7W5Y - chains 1 and K of the 9 polymer chains in the assembly; structure by electron microscopy, 4.20 A resolution (low resolution: residue-level contacts below are approximate; hydrogen-bond / salt-bridge calls are withheld).

# Chain 1
Molecule: fpr promoter DNA forward strand
Sequence (86 nucleotides; row label = number of the first residue in the row):
     2 ATTGATTTGATCGATTGAGCCTTCCAGTCCTTCGGGACTGGAATTTTTTT
    52 GTTCGGAGAACTATAATGGGAGCTGTCACGGATGCA
Unresolved in the structure: 2-4

# Chain K
Molecule: Regulatory protein SoxS
From: Escherichia coli K-12
Reference sequence: P0A9E2 (SOXS_ECOLI); numbering as in UniProt (aligned over 1-107)
Chain sequence (107 residues; row label = number of the first residue in the row):
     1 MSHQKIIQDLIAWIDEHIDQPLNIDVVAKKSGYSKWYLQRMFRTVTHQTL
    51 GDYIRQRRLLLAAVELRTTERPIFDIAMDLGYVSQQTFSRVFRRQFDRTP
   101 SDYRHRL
Swiss-Prot annotation at these positions:
  - DNA-binding region (H-T-H motif): Asp-25 to Thr-46, Ile-73 to Phe-96

# Interface between chain 1 and chain K
Contacting residue pairs - 28 pairs, chain 1 then chain K:
  DG5(1) with Ile-73(K); Phe-74(K); Gln-85(K); Ser-101(K)
  DA6(1) with Gln-85(K); Ser-89(K); Thr-99(K); Pro-100(K); Ser-101(K)
  DT7(1) with Gln-85(K); Gln-86(K); Ser-89(K); Arg-93(K)
  DT9(1) with Arg-90(K)
  DA15(1) with Ile-24(K); Lys-35(K); Gln-39(K)
  DT16(1) with Gln-39(K); Thr-49(K); Gly-51(K)
  DT17(1) with Trp-36(K); Gln-39(K); Arg-43(K); Gln-48(K)
  DG18(1) with Trp-36(K); Arg-40(K)
  DA19(1) with Trp-36(K)
  DG20(1) with Arg-40(K)
Other interface residues (no listed pair), chain 1 (11 interface residues in all): DT8
Other interface residues (no listed pair), chain K (21 interface residues in all): Asp-25, Pro-72

# In short
The interface between chain 1 and chain K involves 11 residues on one side and 21 on the other.
Here chain 1 is fpr promoter DNA forward strand and chain K is Regulatory protein SoxS (Escherichia coli
K-12). Entry 7W5Y (Cryo-EM structure of SoxS-dependent transcription activation complex with fpr promoter DNA)
was determined by electron microscopy together with 7W5W and 7W5X from the same study.
